7KHL - chain A; structure by X-ray diffraction, 1.29 A resolution.

# Chain A
Protein: Bromodomain-containing protein 4
Source organism: Homo sapiens
UniProtKB: O60885 (BRD4_HUMAN), isoform O60885-3; residue numbers follow UniProt; this construct covers 44-168
Chain sequence (149 residues; row label = number of the first residue in the row):
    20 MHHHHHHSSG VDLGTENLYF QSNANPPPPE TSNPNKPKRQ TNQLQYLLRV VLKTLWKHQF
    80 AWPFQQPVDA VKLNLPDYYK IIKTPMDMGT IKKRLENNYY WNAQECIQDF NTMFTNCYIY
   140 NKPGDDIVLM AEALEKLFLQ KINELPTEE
Not modelled in the structure: 20-41, 168
Differences from the reference sequence: initiating methionine (20); expression tag (21-43)
Ligand contacts: WEM (methyl 7-(3,5-difluoropyridin-2-yl)-2-methyl-10-[(methylsulfonyl)methyl]-3-oxo-3,4,6,7-tetrahydro-2H-2,4,7-triazadibenzo[cd,f]azulene-9-carboxylate): Trp-81, Pro-82, Phe-83, Gln-85, Pro-86, Val-87, Asp-88, Leu-92, Leu-94, Tyr-97, Cys-136, Tyr-139, Asn-140, Asp-145, Ile-146, Met-149
Curated features (UniProtKB/Swiss-Prot):
  - site: Asn-140 (Acetylated histone binding)
  - cross-link: Lys-99 (Glycyl lysine isopeptide (Lys-Gly) (interchain with G-Cter in SUMO2))
  - natural variant: Asp-145 (D145G: Found in a patient with a neurodevelopmental syndrome; uncertain significance)
  - mutagenesis: Asn-140 (N140A: Abolishes binding to acetylated histones)

# Overview
Ligands of chain A: compound WEM. From UniProt: one mutagenesis site.
Chain A is Bromodomain-containing protein 4 (Homo sapiens); the structure, BRD4-BD1 Compound6 (methyl
4-(3,5-difluoropyridin-2-yl)-10-methyl-7-((methylsulfonyl)methyl)-11-oxo-3,4,10,11-tetrahydro-1H-1,4,10-triazadibenzo[cd,f]azulene-6-carboxylate),
was determined by X-ray diffraction (same publication as 7KHH).
